PDB entry 4YCG | X-ray diffraction, 3.30 A resolution | chains C and D of the 4 polymer chains in the assembly

Chain C (and D):
Molecule: Bone Morphogenetic Protein 9 Prodomain
From: Homo sapiens
Notes: chain D of this document is another copy of the same molecule, construct and numbering; everything in this record applies to it too
UniProt: Q9UK05 (GDF2_HUMAN); residues 298-407 here correspond to UniProt positions 320-429 (UniProt number = residue number + 22)
Sequence (110 residues; numbered 298 to 407; the number before each row is that of its first residue):
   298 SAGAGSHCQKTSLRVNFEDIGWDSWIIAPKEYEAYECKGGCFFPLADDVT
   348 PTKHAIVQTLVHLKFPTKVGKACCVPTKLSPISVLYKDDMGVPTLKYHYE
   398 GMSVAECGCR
Not modelled in the structure: 298-301
Cystine bridges: C305-C371, C334-C404, C338-C406
Metal / ion sites: Zn2+ site 1 near H359 (its only coordinating residue here); Zn2+ site 2 near E397 (its only coordinating residue here)
Curated features (UniProtKB/Swiss-Prot):
  - region: S380 to Y394 (Interaction with ENG)

Chain C / chain D interface:
Pairs across the interface - 56 pairs, chain C then chain D:
  L310(C) - V366(D)  hydrophobic
  V312(C) - V354(D)  hydrophobic
  V312(C) - V358(D)  hydrophobic
  D316(C) - K361(D)
  D316(C) - F362(D)
  I317(C) - L357(D)
  I317(C) - V358(D)  hydrophobic
  W319(C) - I353(D)  hydrophobic
  W319(C) - V354(D)  hydrophobic
  W319(C) - L357(D)
  Y329(C) - V354(D)
  A331(C) - H351(D)  hydrogen bond (backbone-side chain)
  Y332(C) - H351(D)  hydrogen bond (backbone-side chain)
  E333(C) - V366(D)
  E333(C) - G367(D)  hydrogen bond (side chain-backbone)
  K335(C) - K365(D)
  T349(C) - L376(D)
  K350(C) - Y396(D)
  K350(C) - E397(D)  hydrogen bond (side chain-backbone)
  K350(C) - G398(D)
  K350(C) - M399(D)
  H351(C) - A331(D)  hydrogen bond (side chain-backbone)
  H351(C) - Y332(D)  hydrogen bond (side chain-backbone)
  H351(C) - G398(D)  hydrogen bond (backbone-backbone)
  H351(C) - M399(D)
  H351(C) - V401(D)
  I353(C) - W319(D)  hydrophobic
  V354(C) - V312(D)  hydrophobic
  V354(C) - W319(D)  hydrophobic
  V354(C) - Y329(D)
  Q355(C) - E333(D)
  L357(C) - W319(D)
  V358(C) - V312(D)  hydrophobic
  V358(C) - I317(D)  hydrophobic
  K361(C) - D316(D)
  K365(C) - K335(D)  hydrogen bond (backbone-side chain)
  V366(C) - L310(D)  hydrophobic
  V366(C) - E333(D)
  G367(C) - E333(D)  hydrogen bond (backbone-side chain)
  C370(C) - C370(D)  hydrophobic
  C370(C) - V372(D)  hydrophobic
  V372(C) - C370(D)  hydrophobic
  V372(C) - V372(D)  hydrophobic
  V372(C) - R407(D)
  P373(C) - R407(D)
  L376(C) - T349(D)
  L376(C) - H351(D)
  Y396(C) - K350(D)
  E397(C) - K350(D)  hydrogen bond (backbone-side chain)
  G398(C) - K350(D)
  G398(C) - H351(D)  hydrogen bond (backbone-backbone)
  M399(C) - K350(D)
  M399(C) - H351(D)
  V401(C) - H351(D)
  R407(C) - V372(D)
  R407(C) - P373(D)
Interface residues without a listed pair, chain C (35 interface residues in all): F362, C371, S400
Interface residues without a listed pair, chain D (35 interface residues in all): Q355, C371, S400

Summary:
The chain C/chain D interface involves 35 residues from each chain, with 11 hydrogen bonds. Polar pairs
include A331(C)-H351(D), Y332(C)-H351(D) and E333(C)-G367(D).
Chain C and chain D are both Bone Morphogenetic Protein 9 Prodomain (Homo sapiens); the structure, Pro-bone
morphogenetic protein 9, was determined by X-ray diffraction, deposited together with 4YCI.
